Entry 7SQD (electron microscopy, 3.70 A resolution); this record covers chains C and V of the 48 polymer chains in the assembly.

== Chain C (and V) ==
Name: Flagellin
Organism: Achromobacter sp
Notes: chain V of this document is another copy of the same molecule, construct and numbering; everything in this record applies to it too
Reference sequence: A0A1N7RBM1 (A0A1N7RBM1_9BURK); residues 1-559 here = UniProt positions 1-559
Sequence (559 residues; each row starts with the number of its first residue):
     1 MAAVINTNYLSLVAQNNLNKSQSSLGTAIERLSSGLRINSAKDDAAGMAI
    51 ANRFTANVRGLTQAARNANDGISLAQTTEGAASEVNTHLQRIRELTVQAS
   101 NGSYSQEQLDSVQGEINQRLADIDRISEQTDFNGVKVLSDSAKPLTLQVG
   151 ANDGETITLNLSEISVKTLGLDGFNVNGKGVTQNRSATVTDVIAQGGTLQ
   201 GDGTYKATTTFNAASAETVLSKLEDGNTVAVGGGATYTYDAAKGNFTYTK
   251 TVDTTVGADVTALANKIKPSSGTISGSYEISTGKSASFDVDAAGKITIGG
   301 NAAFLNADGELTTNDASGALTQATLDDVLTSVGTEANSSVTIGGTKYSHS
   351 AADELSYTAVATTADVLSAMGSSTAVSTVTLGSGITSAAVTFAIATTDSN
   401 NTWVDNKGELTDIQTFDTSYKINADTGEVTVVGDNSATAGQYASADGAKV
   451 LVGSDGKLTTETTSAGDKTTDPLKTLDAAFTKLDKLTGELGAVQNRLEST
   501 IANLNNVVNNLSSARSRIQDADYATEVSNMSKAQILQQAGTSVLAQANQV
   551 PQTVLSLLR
Unresolved in the structure: 1, 559

== Interface between chain C and chain V ==
Residue-residue contacts - 45 pairs, chain C then chain V:
  Thr282(C) - Ala316(V)
  Thr282(C) - Ser317(V)
  Gly283(C) - Ser317(V)
  Lys284(C) - Ser317(V)
  Lys284(C) - Gly318(V)  hydrogen bond (side chain-backbone)
  Lys284(C) - Ala319(V)
  Ser285(C) - Phe304(V)
  Ser285(C) - Asp315(V)
  Ser285(C) - Ser317(V)  hydrogen bond
  Ala286(C) - Asn301(V)  hydrogen bond (backbone-side chain)
  Ala286(C) - Asp315(V)
  Ala286(C) - Ala316(V)  hydrophobic
  Ser287(C) - Asn301(V)  hydrogen bond (backbone-side chain)
  Phe288(C) - Asp315(V)
  Phe288(C) - Ala316(V)  hydrophobic
  Asn301(C) - Ala286(V)  hydrogen bond (side chain-backbone)
  Asn301(C) - Ser287(V)  hydrogen bond (side chain-backbone)
  Asn301(C) - Phe288(V)
  Phe304(C) - Ser285(V)
  Asn306(C) - Asn306(V)
  Asn306(C) - Thr312(V)
  Asn306(C) - Asn314(V)  hydrogen bond
  Glu310(C) - Gly318(V)
  Glu310(C) - Ala319(V)  hydrogen bond (side chain-backbone)
  Glu310(C) - Thr321(V)
  Thr312(C) - Asn314(V)  hydrogen bond
  Thr312(C) - Ala316(V)
  Thr313(C) - Asn314(V)  hydrogen bond (backbone-side chain)
  Thr313(C) - Asp315(V)
  Thr313(C) - Ala316(V)
  Asn314(C) - Thr312(V)  hydrogen bond
  Asn314(C) - Thr313(V)
  Asn314(C) - Asn314(V)  hydrogen bond
  Asp315(C) - Ser285(V)
  Asp315(C) - Ala286(V)
  Asp315(C) - Phe288(V)
  Ala316(C) - Thr282(V)
  Ala316(C) - Ala286(V)  hydrophobic
  Ala316(C) - Thr312(V)
  Ala316(C) - Thr313(V)
  Ser317(C) - Gly283(V)
  Ser317(C) - Lys284(V)  hydrogen bond (backbone-backbone)
  Gly318(C) - Lys284(V)  hydrogen bond (backbone-side chain)
  Gly318(C) - Glu310(V)
  Ala319(C) - Lys284(V)
Also at the interface, not in a pair above, chain V (21 interface residues in all): Leu320

== Summary ==
The interface between chain C and chain V involves 19 residues on one side and 21 on the other; the contacts
include 14 hydrogen bonds. Polar contacts include Lys284(C)-Gly318(V), Ser285(C)-Ser317(V) and
Ala286(C)-Asn301(V).
Both chains are Flagellin (Achromobacter sp). Entry 7SQD (Cryo-EM structure of the Achromobacter flagellar
filament) was determined by electron microscopy, deposited together with 7SN4, 7SN7, 7SN9 and 7SQJ.
